PDB entry 8CK1 | electron microscopy, 3.90 A resolution | chains B and E of the 6 polymer chains in the assembly

[Chain B]
Name: Tail fibers Dpo36
Organism: Bacteriophage sp
Sequence (828 residues; each row starts with the number of its first residue):
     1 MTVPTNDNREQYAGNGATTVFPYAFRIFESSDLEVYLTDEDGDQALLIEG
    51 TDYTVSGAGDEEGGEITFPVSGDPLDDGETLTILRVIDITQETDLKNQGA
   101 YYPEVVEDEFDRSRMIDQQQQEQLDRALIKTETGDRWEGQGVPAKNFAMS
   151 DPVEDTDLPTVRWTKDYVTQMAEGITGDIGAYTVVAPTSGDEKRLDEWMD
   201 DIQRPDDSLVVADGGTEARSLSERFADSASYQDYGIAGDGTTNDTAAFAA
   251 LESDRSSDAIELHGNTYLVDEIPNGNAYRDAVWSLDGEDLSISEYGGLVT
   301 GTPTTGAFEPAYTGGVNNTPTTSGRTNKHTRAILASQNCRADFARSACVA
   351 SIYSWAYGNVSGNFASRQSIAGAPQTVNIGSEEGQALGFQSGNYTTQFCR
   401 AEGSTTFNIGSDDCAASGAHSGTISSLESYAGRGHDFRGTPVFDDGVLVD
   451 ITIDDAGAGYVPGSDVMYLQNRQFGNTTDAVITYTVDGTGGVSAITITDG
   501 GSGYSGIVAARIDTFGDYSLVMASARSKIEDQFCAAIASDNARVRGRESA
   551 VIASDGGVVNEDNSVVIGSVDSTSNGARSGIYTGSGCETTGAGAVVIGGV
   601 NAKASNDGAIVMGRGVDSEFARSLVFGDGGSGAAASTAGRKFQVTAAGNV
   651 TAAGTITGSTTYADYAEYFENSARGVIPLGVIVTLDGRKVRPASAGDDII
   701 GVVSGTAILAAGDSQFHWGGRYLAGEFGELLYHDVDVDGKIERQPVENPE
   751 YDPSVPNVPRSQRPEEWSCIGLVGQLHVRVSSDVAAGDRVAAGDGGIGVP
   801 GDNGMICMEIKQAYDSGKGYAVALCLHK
Disordered / not traced: 1, 128-828

[Chain E]
Name: Connector Protein
Organism: Bacteriophage sp
Sequence (222 residues; numbered 1 to 222; the number before each row is that of its first residue):
     1 MPSKVDICNRALSNTGTDITIASLTEKSKEARLCQQWYDATLASLLRTYQ
    51 WAFAQRRVTLALIGVGPAGWRHKYRYPTDAITIHDVFTADTYPDGASEFT
   101 DGRYRQIFQIASDGEGGRLVLANCEDAMCRYTSDIEDPNLMPPDFSTALE
   151 MMLAKNIAMPMTGNPGLMTVLAQQAASLVSDAIARDQNEGYRNPLPYASW
   201 TRANIGDSYPDDDHLPHRGGRR
Disordered / not traced: 1, 208-222
Disulfide bonds: Cys8-Cys34
Reported in the primary citation:
  - conformationally variable residues (loop rearrangement): Asn14 to Lys29

[How chain B and chain E interact]
Contacting residue pairs (8):
  Thr2(B) with Ser3(E), hydrogen bond
  Pro4(B) with Ser3(E); Glu136(E); Pro138(E)
  Thr5(B) with Asp137(E), hydrogen bond; Asn139(E)
  Glu61(B) with Ser3(E), hydrogen bond; Asn139(E)
Also at the interface, not in a pair above, chain B (5 interface residues in all): Glu62
Also at the interface, not in a pair above, chain E (6 interface residues in all): Val5

[Overview]
5 residues of chain B and 6 residues of chain E are in contact, with 3 hydrogen bonds. Among the polar pairs
are Thr2(B)-Ser3(E), Thr5(B)-Asp137(E) and Glu61(B)-Ser3(E). From the paper: conformational variability at
Asn14(E).
Chain B is Tail fibers Dpo36 and chain E is Connector Protein, both from Bacteriophage sp; the structure,
Carin 1 bacteriophage tail, connector and tail fibers assembly, was determined by electron microscopy,
deposited together with 8CJZ and 8CK0.
